Entry 5N9G (X-ray diffraction, 2.70 A resolution); this record covers chains C and E of the 5 polymer chains in the assembly.

== Chain C ==
Protein: Transcription factor TFIIIB component B'' homolog
From: Homo sapiens
Reference sequence: A6H8Y1 (BDP1_HUMAN); numbering as in UniProt (aligned over 241-396)
Chain sequence (175 residues; row label = number of the first residue in the row):
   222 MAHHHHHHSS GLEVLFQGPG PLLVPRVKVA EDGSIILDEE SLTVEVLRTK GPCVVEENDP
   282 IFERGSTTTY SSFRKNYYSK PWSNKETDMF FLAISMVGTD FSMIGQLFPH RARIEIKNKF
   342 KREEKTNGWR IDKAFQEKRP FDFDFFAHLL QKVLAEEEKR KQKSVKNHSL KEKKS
Not modelled in the structure: 222-285, 383-396
Sequence notes: initiating methionine (222); expression tag (223-240)
Reported in the primary citation:
  - binding site for DNA/RNA: Tyr291, Phe294, Tyr299, Arg334 to Thr347
  - contacts within the chain: Trp303-Arg332 (hydrophobic contact), Glu307-Arg332
  - binding site for DNA/RNA (chain E): Phe294

== Chain E ==
Molecule: DNA/RNA
Sequence (25 nucleotides; row label = number of the first residue in the row):
     2 TTGAAGGGCT TAAAATAGGT GTGAC

== Chain C / chain E interface ==
Pairs across the interface (12; chain C residue first):
  Phe294(C) with DT11(E), sugar contact
  Asn297(C) with G9(E), base contact
  Tyr299(C) with G7(E), base contact
  Ser300(C) with G8(E), hydrogen bond to the phosphate; G9(E), phosphate contact
  Pro302(C) with G7(E), phosphate contact; G8(E), sugar contact
  Trp303(C) with G8(E), hydrogen bond to the phosphate
  Glu336(C) with G9(E), phosphate contact
  Asn339(C) with G9(E), phosphate contact
  Arg343(C) with G8(E), salt bridge to the phosphate; G9(E), salt bridge to the phosphate
Interface residues without a listed pair, chain C (12 interface residues in all): Tyr298, Lys301, Ile335
Interface residues without a listed pair, chain E (5 interface residues in all): C10

== In short ==
12 residues of chain C and 5 residues of chain E are in contact, with 2 hydrogen bonds and 2 salt bridges.
Polar contacts include Ser300(C)-G8(E), Trp303(C)-G8(E) and Arg343(C)-G8(E). The paper reports a binding site
for DNA/RNA at Tyr291(C), Phe294(C) and Tyr299(C) among others; a binding site for DNA/RNA (chain E) at
Phe294(C).
Here chain C is Transcription factor TFIIIB component B'' homolog (Homo sapiens) and chain E is DNA/RNA. Entry
5N9G (TFIIIB -TBP/Brf2/DNA and SANT domain of Bdp1-) was determined by X-ray diffraction.
